PDB entry 2QSZ | X-ray diffraction, 1.90 A resolution | chain A

Chain A:
Name: Nicotinamide riboside kinase 1
From: Homo sapiens
Notes: EC 2.7.1.-
Reference sequence: Q9NWW6 (NRK1_HUMAN); residue numbers follow UniProt; this construct covers 2-189
Chain sequence (207 residues; numbered -17 to 189; the number before each row is that of its first residue; numbers below 1 keep their minus sign (Mse-17 is residue -17)):
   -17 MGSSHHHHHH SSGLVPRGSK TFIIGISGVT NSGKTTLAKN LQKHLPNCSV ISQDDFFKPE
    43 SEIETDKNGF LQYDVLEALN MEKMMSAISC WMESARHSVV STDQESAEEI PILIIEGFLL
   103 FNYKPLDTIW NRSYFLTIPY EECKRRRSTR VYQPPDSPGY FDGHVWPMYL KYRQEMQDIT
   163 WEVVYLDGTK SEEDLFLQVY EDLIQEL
Unresolved in the structure: -17 to -4, 85-89
Construct notes: expression tag (-17 to 1)
Modified positions: Mse-17 (selenomethionine); Mse63, Mse66, Mse67, Mse74, Mse150, Mse158 (selenomethionine; parent Met)
Small-molecule neighbours: beta-nicotinamide ribose monophosphate (NMN): Thr12, Asn13, Lys16, Asp36, Phe39, Tyr55, Asp56, Phe100, Arg129, Arg132, Tyr134, Gln135, Pro136, Tyr142, Val147
Curated features (UniProtKB/Swiss-Prot):
  - active site: Asp36 (Proton acceptor)
  - binding site (ATP): Gly10 to Thr18, Arg128, Arg132 to Tyr134, Lys172 to Glu174
  - binding site (Mg(2+)): Thr17, Asp36
  - binding site (substrate): Asp36 to Phe39, Tyr55, Asp56, Arg129, Tyr134, Gln135
  - mutagenesis: Lys16 (K16A: Loss of activity), Asp36 (D36A: Loss of activity), Asp56 (D56A: Loss of activity), Glu98 (E98A: Loss of activity), Asp138 (D138A: Almost no effect)
From the paper describing this entry:
  - binding site for beta-nicotinamide ribose monophosphate: Asp36
  - specificity-determining residues: Glu174 (proposed by the authors, not directly observed)
  - catalytic residues: Asp36 (proposed by the authors, not directly observed)
  - catalytic residues: Glu98
  - mutagenesis - D36A, E98A: abolished growth
  - mutagenesis - E98A: abolished catalytic activity on NR
  - mutagenesis - E98A: unchanged expression

Overview:
Bound to chain A: beta-nicotinamide ribose monophosphate. Curated annotation (UniProt) lists active-site
residue Asp36, 16 ATP-binding residues, Mg2+-binding residues Thr17 and Asp36 and 9 substrate-binding
residues. From the paper: catalytic residues Asp36 and Glu98; D36A and E98A abolish growth.
Chain A is Nicotinamide riboside kinase 1 (Homo sapiens); the structure, Human nicotinamide riboside kinase 1
in complex with nicotinamide mononucleotide, was determined by X-ray diffraction together with 2QSY, 2QT0,
2QT1 and 2P0E from the same study.
